6ZZ6 - chains B and G of the 6 polymer chains in the assembly; structure by electron microscopy, 3.40 A resolution.

Chain B:
Protein: Structural maintenance of chromosomes protein 3
From: Saccharomyces cerevisiae (strain ATCC 204508 / S288c)
Reference sequence: P47037 (SMC3_YEAST); residue numbers follow UniProt; this construct covers 2-228, 997-1071, 1104-1222
Chain sequence (423 residues; numbered 0 to 1222; 800 numbers in that range are skipped by the numbering (no residue carries them; nothing is unmodelled there); the number before each row is that of its first residue; numbering starts at 0):
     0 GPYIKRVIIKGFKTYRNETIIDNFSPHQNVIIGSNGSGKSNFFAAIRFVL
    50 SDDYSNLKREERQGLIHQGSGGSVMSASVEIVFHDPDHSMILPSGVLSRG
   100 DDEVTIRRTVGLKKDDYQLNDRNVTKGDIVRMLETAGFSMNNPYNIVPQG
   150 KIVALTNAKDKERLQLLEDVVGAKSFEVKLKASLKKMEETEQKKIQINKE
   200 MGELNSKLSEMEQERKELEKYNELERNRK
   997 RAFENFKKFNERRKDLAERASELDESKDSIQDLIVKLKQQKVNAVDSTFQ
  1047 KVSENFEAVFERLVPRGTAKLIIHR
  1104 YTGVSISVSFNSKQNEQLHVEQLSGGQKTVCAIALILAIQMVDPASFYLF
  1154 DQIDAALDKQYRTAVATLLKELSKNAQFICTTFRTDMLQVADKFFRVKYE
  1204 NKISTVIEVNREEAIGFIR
Construct notes: expression tag (0-1); conflict Gln1155 (Glu in P47037)
UniProt features mapped onto this chain:
  - binding site (ATP): Gly32 to Ser39
  - modified residue (N6-acetyllysine): Lys112, Lys113
Ion coordination: Mg2+: Ser39, Gln148
Residues lining bound ligands:
  - ATP (adenosine-5'-triphosphate), molecule 1: Lys12, Thr13, Ser33, Asn34, Gly35, Ser36, Gly37, Lys38, Ser39, Asn40, Gln62, Gly63, Ile65, His66, Gln67, Gln148, Asp1154, Gln1155, Phe1186
  - ATP, molecule 2: Leu1121, Gln1125, Ser1127, Gly1128, Gly1129, Gln1130
Reported in the primary citation:
  - binding site for the 34-nt DNA strand: Lys125
  - post-translational modification sites: Lys112, Lys113 (citing earlier work)

Chain G:
Molecule: 34-nt DNA strand
Sequence (34 nucleotides; numbered 1 to 34; the number before each row is that of its first residue):
     1 TTTTTTTTTTTTTTTTTTTTTTTTTTTTTTTTTT

How chain B and chain G interact:
Residue-residue contacts (8):
  Asn55(B) with DT17(G), phosphate contact; DT18(G), sugar contact
  Lys57(B) with DT18(G), phosphate contact; DT19(G), salt bridge to the phosphate
  Arg121(B) with DT6(G), phosphate contact; DT7(G), salt bridge to the phosphate; DT8(G), phosphate contact
  Asn122(B) with DT8(G), hydrogen bond to the phosphate
Interface residues without a listed pair, chain B (5 interface residues in all): Lys112
Interface residues without a listed pair, chain G (7 interface residues in all): DT10

Summary:
The interface between chain B and chain G involves 5 residues on one side and 7 on the other; the contacts
include 1 hydrogen bond and 2 salt bridges. Polar contacts include Asn122(B)-DT8(G), Lys57(B)-DT19(G) and
Arg121(B)-DT7(G). From the paper: a binding site for the 34-nt DNA strand at Lys125(B); modification sites
Lys112(B) and Lys113(B).
Here chain B is Structural maintenance of chromosomes protein 3 (Saccharomyces cerevisiae (strain ATCC 204508
/ S288c)) and chain G is a 34-nt DNA strand. Entry 6ZZ6 (Cryo-EM structure of S.cerevisiae cohesin-Scc2-DNA
complex) was determined by electron microscopy.
